Entry 9DML (electron microscopy, 2.24 A resolution); this record covers chains G and H of the 9 polymer chains in the assembly.

[Chain G]
Molecule: Acetylcholine receptor subunit beta
Source organism: Homo sapiens
UniProt: P11230 (ACHB_HUMAN); residues -22 to 478 here correspond to UniProt positions 1-501 (UniProt number = residue number + 23)
Amino-acid sequence (503 residues; numbered -22 to 480; the number before each row is that of its first residue; numbers below 1 keep their minus sign (Met-22 is residue -22)):
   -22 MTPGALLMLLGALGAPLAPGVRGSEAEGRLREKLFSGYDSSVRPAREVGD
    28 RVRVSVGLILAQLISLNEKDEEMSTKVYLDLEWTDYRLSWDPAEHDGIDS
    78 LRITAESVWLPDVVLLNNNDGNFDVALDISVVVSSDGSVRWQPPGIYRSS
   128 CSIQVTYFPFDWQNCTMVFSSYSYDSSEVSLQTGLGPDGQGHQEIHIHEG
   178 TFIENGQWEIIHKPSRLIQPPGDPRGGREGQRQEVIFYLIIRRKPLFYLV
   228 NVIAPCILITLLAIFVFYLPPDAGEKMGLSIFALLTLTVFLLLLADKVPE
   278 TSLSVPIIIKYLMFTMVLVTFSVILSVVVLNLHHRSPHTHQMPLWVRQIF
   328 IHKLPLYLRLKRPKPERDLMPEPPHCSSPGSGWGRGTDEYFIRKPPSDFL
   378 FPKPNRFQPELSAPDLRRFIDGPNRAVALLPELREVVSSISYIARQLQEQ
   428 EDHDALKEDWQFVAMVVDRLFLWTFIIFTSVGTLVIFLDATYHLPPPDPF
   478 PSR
Unresolved in the structure: -22 to 0, 164-167, 200-205, 342-406
Construct notes: expression tag (479-480)
Cystine bridges: Cys128-Cys142
Glycans and other covalent adducts: N-acetylglucosamine (NAG) linked to Asn141
Curated features (UniProtKB/Swiss-Prot):
  - modified residue: Tyr367 (Phosphotyrosine)
  - glycosylation: Asn141 (N-linked (GlcNAc...) asparagine)

[Chain H]
Molecule: Acetylcholine receptor subunit delta
Source organism: Homo sapiens
UniProt: Q07001 (ACHD_HUMAN); residues -20 to 496 here correspond to UniProt positions 1-517 (UniProt number = residue number + 21)
Amino-acid sequence (517 residues; numbered -20 to 496; the number before each row is that of its first residue; numbers below 1 keep their minus sign (Met-20 is residue -20)):
   -20 MEGPVLTLGLLAALAVCGSWGLNEEERLIRHLFQEKGYNKELRPVAHKEE
    30 SVDVALALTLSNLISLKEVEETLTTNVWIEHGWTDNRLKWNAEEFGNISV
    80 LRLPPDMVWLPEIVLENNNDGSFQISYSCNVLVYHYGFVYWLPPAIFRSS
   130 CPISVTYFPFDWQNCSLKFSSLKYTAKEITLSLKQDAKENRTYPVEWIII
   180 DPEGFTENGEWEIVHRPARVNVDPRAPLDSPSRQDITFYLIIRRKPLFYI
   230 INILVPCVLISFMVNLVFYLPADSGEKTSVAISVLLAQSVFLLLISKRLP
   280 ATSMAIPLIGKFLLFGMVLVTMVVVICVIVLNIHFRTPSTHVLSEGVKKL
   330 FLETLPELLHMSRPAEDGPSPGALVRRSSSLGYISKAEEYFLLKSRSDLM
   380 FEKQSERHGLARRLTTARRPPASSEQAQQELFNELKPAVDGANFIVNHMR
   430 DQNNYNEEKDSWNRVARTVDRLCLFVVTPVMVVGTAWIFLQGVYNQPPPQ
   480 PFPGDPYSYNVQDKRFI
Unresolved in the structure: -20 to 0, 345-407
Cystine bridges: Cys130-Cys144
Glycans and other covalent adducts: N-acetylglucosamine (NAG) linked to Asn143
Curated features (UniProtKB/Swiss-Prot):
  - modified residue: Tyr369 (Phosphotyrosine)
  - glycosylation (N-linked (GlcNAc...) asparagine): Asn76, Asn143

[How chain G and chain H interact]
Pairs across the interface (97):
  Ser1(G) - Leu21(H)
  Ser1(G) - Arg22(H)  hydrogen bond (side chain-backbone)
  Ser1(G) - Val24(H)  hydrogen bond (backbone-backbone)
  Ser1(G) - Ala25(H)
  Glu4(G) - Leu21(H)
  Glu4(G) - Lys27(H)
  Gly5(G) - Leu21(H)
  Arg8(G) - Leu21(H)
  Gln39(G) - Ser129(H)  hydrogen bond
  Ile41(G) - Asn98(H)
  Lys53(G) - Glu95(H)  hydrogen bond (side chain-backbone)
  Lys53(G) - Asn96(H)
  Lys53(G) - Asn97(H)  hydrogen bond
  Lys53(G) - Phe102(H)
  Tyr55(G) - Glu95(H)  hydrogen bond
  Tyr55(G) - Leu151(H)
  Ile75(G) - Lys27(H)
  Ser77(G) - Lys27(H)  hydrogen bond (backbone-side chain)
  Leu78(G) - Lys27(H)
  Arg79(G) - Leu151(H)
  Arg79(G) - Lys152(H)  hydrogen bond (backbone-side chain)
  Arg79(G) - Thr154(H)
  Arg79(G) - Glu157(H)  salt bridge
  Ile80(G) - Lys152(H)
  Leu104(G) - Phe102(H)  hydrophobic
  Leu104(G) - Gln103(H)
  Ile106(G) - Leu151(H)  hydrophobic
  Ser107(G) - Lys152(H)  hydrogen bond
  Pro121(G) - Phe102(H)  hydrophobic
  Pro121(G) - Leu151(H)  hydrophobic
  Ile123(G) - Gly100(H)
  Gly183(G) - Thr281(H)
  Gly183(G) - Ser282(H)  hydrogen bond (backbone-backbone)
  Gln184(G) - Ala280(H)
  Lys221(G) - Ser282(H)
  Lys221(G) - Met283(H)
  Leu223(G) - Ser282(H)
  Phe224(G) - Ala280(H)  hydrophobic
  Val227(G) - Ile285(H)  hydrophobic
  Asn228(G) - Leu271(H)
  Ala231(G) - Leu293(H)  hydrophobic
  Pro232(G) - Met296(H)  hydrophobic
  Leu235(G) - Thr300(H)
  Leu239(G) - Ile261(H)  hydrophobic
  Leu239(G) - Leu264(H)  hydrophobic
  Leu239(G) - Thr300(H)
  Leu239(G) - Val303(H)  hydrophobic
  Phe242(G) - Val304(H)  hydrophobic
  Phe242(G) - Val307(H)
  Tyr245(G) - Asn311(H)  hydrogen bond (backbone-side chain)
  Tyr245(G) - Arg315(H)
  Leu246(G) - Val307(H)  hydrophobic
  Leu246(G) - Leu310(H)  hydrophobic
  Pro247(G) - Leu310(H)
  Pro247(G) - Asn311(H)
  Pro247(G) - Phe314(H)  hydrophobic
  Asp249(G) - Phe314(H)
  Ala250(G) - Phe314(H)  hydrophobic
  Glu252(G) - Gly254(H)
  Glu252(G) - Glu255(H)
  Glu252(G) - Lys256(H)  hydrogen bond (side chain-backbone)
  Glu252(G) - Thr257(H)  hydrogen bond
  Glu252(G) - Leu310(H)
  Leu256(G) - Ile261(H)  hydrophobic
  Leu256(G) - Val303(H)  hydrophobic
  Phe259(G) - Ile261(H)  hydrophobic
  Phe259(G) - Ser262(H)
  Phe259(G) - Leu265(H)  hydrophobic
  Leu262(G) - Leu265(H)  hydrophobic
  Thr263(G) - Leu265(H)
  Thr263(G) - Ser268(H)
  Val266(G) - Leu265(H)  hydrophobic
  Phe267(G) - Ser268(H)
  Phe267(G) - Leu271(H)  hydrophobic
  Phe267(G) - Met296(H)  hydrophobic
  Leu269(G) - Leu272(H)  hydrophobic
  Leu270(G) - Leu271(H)
  Leu270(G) - Leu272(H)  hydrophobic
  Leu270(G) - Ser275(H)
  Lys274(G) - Ser275(H)  hydrogen bond (side chain-backbone)
  Pro340(G) - Pro317(H)
  Pro340(G) - Ser318(H)
  Pro340(G) - Thr319(H)
  Pro340(G) - Val321(H)  hydrophobic
  Val414(G) - Ala417(H)  hydrophobic
  Ile417(G) - Ala417(H)
  Ile417(G) - Gly420(H)
  Ile417(G) - Ala421(H)
  Ile420(G) - Ile424(H)  hydrophobic
  Ala421(G) - Gly420(H)
  Ala421(G) - Phe423(H)
  Leu424(G) - Phe423(H)  hydrophobic
  Leu424(G) - Ile424(H)  hydrophobic
  Leu424(G) - His427(H)
  Gln425(G) - Phe423(H)
  Glu428(G) - His427(H)  salt bridge
  Met442(G) - Thr319(H)
Interface residues without a listed pair, chain G (62 interface residues in all): Ala103, Ile180, Ile236, Ala260, Lys338, Leu407, Arg411, Glu435
Interface residues without a listed pair, chain H (66 interface residues in all): Val93, Asp99, Asp208, Ser258, Val269, Pro279, Ala284, Val297, Ile308, His320, Leu410, Glu413

[In short]
62 residues of chain G face 66 of chain H across their interface, with 14 hydrogen bonds and 2 salt bridges.
Polar pairs include Arg79(G)-Glu157(H), Glu428(G)-His427(H) and Ser1(G)-Arg22(H). N-acetylglucosamine is
covalently linked to Asn141(G). Covalently linked N-acetylglucosamine: at Asn143(H).
Here chain G is Acetylcholine receptor subunit beta and chain H is Acetylcholine receptor subunit delta, both
from Homo sapiens. Entry 9DML (Human muscle nAChR with fab2-bound) was determined by electron microscopy (same
publication as 9DMG, 9DMH, 9DMJ, 9DMK, 9DMQ, 9DMS and 9DMT).
